PDB entry 9J5P | X-ray diffraction, 3.18 A resolution | chains B and C of the 3 polymer chains in the assembly

Chain B (and C):
Protein: Putative tRNA (cytidine(34)-2'-O)-methyltransferase
Organism: Bacillus subtilis subsp. subtilis str. 168
Notes: EC 2.1.1.207; chain C of this document is another copy of the same molecule, construct and numbering; everything in this record applies to it too
UniProtKB: O31590 (TRML_BACSU); residues 2-160 here = UniProt positions 2-160
Chain sequence (170 residues; numbered -9 to 160; the number before each row is that of its first residue; numbers below 1 keep their minus sign (Met-9 is residue -9)):
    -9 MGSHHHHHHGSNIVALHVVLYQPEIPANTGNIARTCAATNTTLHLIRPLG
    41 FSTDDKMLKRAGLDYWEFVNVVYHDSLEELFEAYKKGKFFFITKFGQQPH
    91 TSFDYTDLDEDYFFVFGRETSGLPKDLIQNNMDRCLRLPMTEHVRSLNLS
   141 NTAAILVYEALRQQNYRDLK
Not modelled in the structure: -9 to 3 (chain C: -9 to 4)
Differences from the reference sequence: initiating methionine (-9); expression tag (-8 to 1)
Curated features (UniProtKB/Swiss-Prot):
  - binding site (S-adenosyl-L-methionine): Ile82, Gly107, Leu128, Ser136
Residues lining bound ligands: sinefungin (SFG): Ile82, Thr83, Lys84, Phe85, Phe106, Gly107, Arg108, Glu109, Ser111, Gly112, Leu113, Leu126, Arg127, Leu128, Met130, Ser136, Leu137, Leu139, Thr142

Interface between chain B and chain C:
Pairs across the interface - 75 pairs, chain B then chain C:
  Asn21(B) with Asn138(C); Asn141(C), hydrogen bond (backbone-side chain)
  Arg24(B) with Arg135(C); Ser136(C), hydrogen bond; Leu137(C); Asn138(C)
  Thr25(B) with Leu137(C); Asn141(C), hydrogen bond
  Ala27(B) with Thr131(C), hydrogen bond (backbone-side chain); His133(C)
  Ala28(B) with Met130(C); Thr131(C), hydrogen bond (backbone-backbone); Val134(C), hydrophobic
  Asn30(B) with Thr131(C); His133(C), hydrogen bond
  Tyr55(B) with Val134(C), hydrophobic
  Phe58(B) with His133(C)
  His90(B) with Tyr156(C)
  Thr91(B) with Arg152(C); Tyr156(C), hydrogen bond
  Arg127(B) with Lys160(C), hydrogen bond (side chain-backbone)
  Pro129(B) with Tyr148(C), hydrogen bond (backbone-side chain); Tyr156(C), hydrophobic; Leu159(C); Lys160(C)
  Met130(B) with Ala28(C); Tyr148(C); Leu159(C); Lys160(C), hydrogen bond (backbone-backbone)
  Thr131(B) with Ala27(C), hydrogen bond (side chain-backbone); Ala28(C), hydrogen bond (backbone-backbone); Leu159(C)
  His133(B) with Ala27(C); Asn30(C); Tyr55(C); Phe58(C)
  Val134(B) with Ala27(C); Ala28(C); Tyr55(C), hydrophobic
  Arg135(B) with Asp54(C), salt bridge; Tyr55(C), hydrogen bond
  Ser136(B) with Arg24(C), hydrogen bond (backbone-side chain); Tyr55(C)
  Leu137(B) with Arg24(C), hydrogen bond (backbone-side chain); Tyr148(C)
  Asn138(B) with Asn21(C), hydrogen bond; Arg24(C)
  Ser140(B) with Asn141(C)
  Asn141(B) with Asn21(C), hydrogen bond; Thr25(C), hydrogen bond; Ser140(C); Asn141(C); Ala144(C)
  Ala144(B) with Asn141(C); Ile145(C)
  Ile145(B) with Ala144(C); Tyr148(C), hydrophobic
  Tyr148(B) with Leu128(C), hydrophobic; Pro129(C), hydrogen bond (side chain-backbone); Met130(C); Leu137(C); Ile145(C), hydrophobic
  Glu149(B) with Arg152(C), salt bridge
  Arg152(B) with Thr91(C); Glu149(C); Arg152(C)
  Tyr156(B) with His90(C); Thr91(C), hydrogen bond; Pro129(C), hydrophobic
  Leu159(B) with Pro129(C); Met130(C); Thr131(C)
  Lys160(B) with Arg127(C), hydrogen bond (backbone-side chain); Pro129(C); Met130(C), hydrogen bond (backbone-backbone)
Interface residues without a listed pair, chain B (34 interface residues in all): Thr29, Asp54, Pro89, Leu128
Interface residues without a listed pair, chain C (35 interface residues in all): Thr29, Pro89, Glu132

In short:
34 residues of chain B and 35 residues of chain C are in contact, with 22 hydrogen bonds and 2 salt bridges.
Polar contacts include Arg135(B)-Asp54(C), Glu149(B)-Arg152(C) and Asn21(B)-Asn141(C). Chain B binds
sinefungin. From UniProt: 4 S-adenosyl-L-methionine-binding residues on chain B.
Chain B and chain C are both Putative tRNA (cytidine(34)-2'-O)-methyltransferase (Bacillus subtilis subsp.
subtilis str. 168); the structure, Crystal structure of B. subtilis CspR complexed with sinefungin and
cellularly expressed tRNA Leu, was determined by X-ray diffraction together with 8W9U from the same study.
